6EWF - chain A; structure by X-ray diffraction, 1.54 A resolution.

== Chain A ==
Molecule: Glycylpeptide N-tetradecanoyltransferase
From: Leishmania major
Notes: EC 2.3.1.97
UniProt: Q4Q5S8 (Q4Q5S8_LEIMA); numbering as in UniProt (aligned over 5-421)
Chain sequence (438 residues; each row starts with the number of its first residue; numbers below 1 keep their minus sign (Met-16 is residue -16)):
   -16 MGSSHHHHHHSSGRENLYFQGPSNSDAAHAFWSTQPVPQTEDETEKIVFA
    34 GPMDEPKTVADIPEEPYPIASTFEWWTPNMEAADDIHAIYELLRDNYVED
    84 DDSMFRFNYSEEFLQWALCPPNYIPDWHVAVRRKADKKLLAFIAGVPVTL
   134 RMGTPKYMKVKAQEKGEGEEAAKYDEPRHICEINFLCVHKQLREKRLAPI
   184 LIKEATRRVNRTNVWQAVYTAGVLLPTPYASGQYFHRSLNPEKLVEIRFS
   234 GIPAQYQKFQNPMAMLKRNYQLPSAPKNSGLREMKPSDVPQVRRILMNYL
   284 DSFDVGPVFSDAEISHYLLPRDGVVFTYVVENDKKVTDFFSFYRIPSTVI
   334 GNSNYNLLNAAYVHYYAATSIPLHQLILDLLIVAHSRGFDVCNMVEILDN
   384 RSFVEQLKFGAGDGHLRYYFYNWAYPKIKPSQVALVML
Unresolved in the structure: -16 to 10
Differences from the reference sequence: initiating methionine (-16); expression tag (-15 to 4)
Ligand contacts:
  - 31A (N-[2-(3-methoxyphenyl)ethanimidoyl]-2-piperidin-4-yloxy-benzamide): Val81, Glu82, Asp83, Phe88, Arg89, Phe90, Tyr92, Thr203, Tyr217, Phe232, Tyr326, Ile328, Ser330, Leu341, Tyr345, Asn376, Met377, Val378, Leu399, Met420, Leu421
  - tetradecanoyl-coa (MYA): Ala11, His12, Ala13, Phe14, Trp15, Asn79, Tyr80, Val81, Ile166, Asn167, Phe168, Leu169, Cys170, Val171, Leu175, Arg176, Glu177, Lys178, Arg179, Leu180, Ala181, Pro182, Ile185, Thr189, Val192, Asn193, Val197, Trp198, Gln199, Ala200, Tyr202, Thr203, Ala204, Val206, Leu208, Tyr404
Reported in the primary citation:
  - catalytic residues: Leu421 (citing earlier work)
  - mutagenesis - H398N/M420L/L421Q, M420L: abolished catalytic activity

== Summary ==
Bound to chain A: tetradecanoyl-coa and compound 31A. The paper reports the catalytic residue Leu421;
H398N/M420L/L421Q and M420L abolish catalytic activity.
Chain A is Glycylpeptide N-tetradecanoyltransferase (Leishmania major); the structure, Leishmania major
N-myristoyltransferase with bound myristoyl-CoA and inhibitor, was determined by X-ray diffraction (same
publication as 6FZ2, 6FZ3, 6FZ5, 6F56 and 6EU5).
